8X2J - chains A and E of the 8 polymer chains in the assembly; structure by electron microscopy, 2.70 A resolution.

# Chain A
Molecule: Cytochrome c7-like domain-containing protein
Source organism: Chloroflexus aurantiacus (strain ATCC 29366 / DSM 635 / J-10-fl)
UniProtKB: A9WEV2 (A9WEV2_CHLAA); numbering as in UniProt (aligned over 1-219)
Chain sequence (219 residues; row label = number of the first residue in the row):
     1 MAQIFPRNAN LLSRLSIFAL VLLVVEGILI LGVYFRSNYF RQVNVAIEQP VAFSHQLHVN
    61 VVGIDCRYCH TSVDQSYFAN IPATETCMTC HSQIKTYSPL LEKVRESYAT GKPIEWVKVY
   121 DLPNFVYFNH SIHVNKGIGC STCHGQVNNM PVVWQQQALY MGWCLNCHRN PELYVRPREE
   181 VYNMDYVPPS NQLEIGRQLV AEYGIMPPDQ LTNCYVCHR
Unresolved in the structure: 1
Glycans and other covalent adducts: heme c (HEC) linked to Cys66, Cys69, Cys87, Cys90, Cys140, Cys143, Cys164, Cys167, Cys214, Cys217
Metal / ion sites: heme c Fe (5 sites), coordinated by His55, His58, His70, His91, His130, His133, His144, Met161, His168, His218
Small-molecule neighbours:
  - heme c (HEC), molecule 1: Arg41, Leu122, Pro123, Phe125, Val126, Leu159, Tyr160, Met161, Leu165, His168, Leu211, Thr212, Asn213, His218
  - heme c (HEC), molecule 2: Gln49, Phe53, His55, His58, Val59, Ile64, Asp65, His70, Ile81, Pro82, Trp116, Val117, Lys118, Val119, Tyr120, His144, Val147, Asn148, Val153, Met184
  - heme c (HEC), molecule 3: Val51, Phe53, Leu57, His58, Val62, Ile64, Tyr68, Pro82, Thr86, His91, Ile94, Lys95, Leu100, Leu101, Val104, Trp116
  - heme c (HEC), molecule 4: His70, Val73, Tyr77, Phe78, Ala79, Asn80, Ile81, Lys118, Tyr120, Asp121, Leu122, Phe128, His130, His133, Val134, Ile138, Gly139, His144, Leu159, Tyr182
  - heme c (HEC), molecule 5: Leu122, Val126, Tyr127, Phe128, Asn129, Ile132, His133, Lys136, Ile138, Trp163, His168, Tyr174, Gly204, Ile205, Met206, Gln210, Leu211, Val216

# Chain E
Molecule: Cytochrome c domain-containing protein
Source organism: Chloroflexus aurantiacus (strain ATCC 29366 / DSM 635 / J-10-fl)
UniProtKB: A9WEV6 (A9WEV6_CHLAA); numbering as in UniProt (aligned over 1-205)
Chain sequence (205 residues; numbered 1 to 205; the number before each row is that of its first residue):
     1 MQKPRLTSRM IRFGWVGLLV LLLTACHQDM YDQQKYTTYE PSSFFADGRS SRPNVPGTTP
    61 FEVVKTDEFL YTGLIDGQEV DAMPFPVTKD LLLRGQLKYN IYCAVCHGEA GYGASMVAER
   121 GGIVPANFHQ QRLREAPLSH FFVVITNGVY RGDPENGGYQ SMYGYASRIT PEDRWAIAAY
   181 IRALQLSQNA TIDDVPPDQR AQLGN
Unresolved in the structure: 1-25, 190-205
Glycans and other covalent adducts: heme c (HEC) linked to Cys103, Cys106
Metal / ion sites: heme c Fe: His107, Met162
Small-molecule neighbours:
  - heme c (HEC), molecule 1: Tyr102, His107, Ile123, Val124, Pro125, Ala126, Phe128, Arg132, Leu133, His140, Phe141, Val144, Ile145, Val149, Tyr150, Ser161, Met162, Tyr165, Ile169, Ile177, Ile181
  - heme c (HEC), molecule 2: Val105, Val117, Arg120
What the authors report for this chain:
  - specificity-determining residues: Val149 to Gly158 (proposed by the authors, not directly observed)

# How chain A and chain E interact
Contacting residue pairs (54; chain A residue first):
  Phe35(A) - Cys26(E)  hydrophobic
  Leu57(A) - Arg120(E)
  Val61(A) - Met116(E)
  Val61(A) - Arg120(E)
  Val62(A) - Met116(E)
  Val62(A) - Val117(E)  hydrophobic
  Ile64(A) - Val105(E)  hydrophobic
  Asp65(A) - Ile101(E)
  Arg67(A) - Leu97(E)
  Arg67(A) - Ile101(E)
  Arg67(A) - Tyr102(E)  hydrogen bond (backbone-side chain)
  Tyr68(A) - Ile101(E)
  Tyr68(A) - Tyr102(E)
  Tyr68(A) - Tyr165(E)  hydrogen bond
  Tyr68(A) - Arg168(E)
  Thr71(A) - Tyr102(E)
  Tyr77(A) - Thr38(E)  hydrogen bond
  Phe78(A) - Thr38(E)
  Phe78(A) - Tyr39(E)  hydrophobic
  Asn80(A) - Tyr39(E)  hydrogen bond
  Ile81(A) - Tyr39(E)
  Glu85(A) - Tyr163(E)
  Glu85(A) - Ser167(E)  hydrogen bond
  Thr86(A) - Arg168(E)  hydrogen bond
  Met88(A) - Tyr163(E)
  Thr89(A) - Tyr163(E)
  Thr89(A) - Tyr165(E)
  Thr89(A) - Arg168(E)  hydrogen bond
  Ser92(A) - Tyr163(E)
  Gln93(A) - Ile123(E)
  Gln93(A) - Gln160(E)  hydrogen bond (side chain-backbone)
  Gln93(A) - Ser161(E)
  Ile94(A) - Gly121(E)
  Ile94(A) - Ile123(E)  hydrophobic
  Tyr108(A) - Tyr163(E)  hydrogen bond
  Gly111(A) - Asp47(E)
  Gly111(A) - Arg49(E)  hydrogen bond (backbone-side chain)
  Lys112(A) - Asp47(E)
  Pro113(A) - Asp47(E)
  Pro113(A) - Arg49(E)
  Glu115(A) - Pro41(E)
  Glu115(A) - Gly48(E)
  Asp121(A) - Asp32(E)
  Pro123(A) - Met30(E)
  Pro123(A) - Tyr31(E)
  Asn124(A) - Met30(E)
  Asn124(A) - Tyr31(E)  hydrogen bond (side chain-backbone)
  Asn124(A) - Asp32(E)
  Asn124(A) - Gln33(E)  hydrogen bond (backbone-side chain)
  Asn124(A) - Lys35(E)
  Asn124(A) - Thr37(E)  hydrogen bond
  Phe125(A) - Met30(E)
  Phe125(A) - Tyr31(E)  hydrophobic
  Tyr127(A) - Lys35(E)  hydrogen bond
Other interface residues (no listed pair), chain A (34 interface residues in all): Phe40, Gly63, Cys90, Leu122
Other interface residues (no listed pair), chain E (32 interface residues in all): Ala46, Asn100, Cys106, Tyr159

# In short
Chain A and chain E form an interface of 34 and 32 residues respectively; the contacts include 14 hydrogen
bonds. Among the polar pairs are Arg67(A)-Tyr102(E), Tyr68(A)-Tyr165(E) and Tyr77(A)-Thr38(E). Chain E binds
heme c. Heme c is covalently linked to Cys66(A), Cys90(A), Cys143(A), Cys164(A) and Cys214(A). From the paper:
the specificity determinant Val149(E).
Chain A is Cytochrome c7-like domain-containing protein and chain E is Cytochrome c domain-containing protein,
both from Chloroflexus aurantiacus (strain ATCC 29366 / DSM 635 / J-10-fl); the structure, Cryo-EM structure
of the photosynthetic alternative complex III with a quinone inhibitor HQNO from Chloroflexus aurantiacus, was
determined by electron microscopy (same publication as 8K9E and 8K9F).
